8Q84 - chains K and P of the 25 polymer chains in the assembly; structure by electron microscopy, 3.15 A resolution.

Chain K:
Molecule: DASH complex subunit DAD2
Source organism: Saccharomyces cerevisiae
UniProt: P36162 (DAD2_YEAST); residue numbers follow UniProt; this construct covers 1-133
Sequence (133 residues; row label = number of the first residue in the row):
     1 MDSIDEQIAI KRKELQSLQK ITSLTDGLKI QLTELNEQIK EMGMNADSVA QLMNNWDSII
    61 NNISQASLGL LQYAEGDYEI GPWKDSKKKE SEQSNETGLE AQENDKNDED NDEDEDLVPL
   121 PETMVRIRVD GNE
Not modelled in the structure: 88-114
Swiss-Prot annotation at these positions:
  - modified residue: M1 (N-acetylmethionine)

Chain P:
Molecule: DASH complex subunit ASK1
Source organism: Saccharomyces cerevisiae
UniProt: P35734 (ASK1_YEAST); residue numbers follow UniProt; this construct covers 1-292
Sequence (292 residues; each row starts with the number of its first residue):
     1 MDSASKEETL EKLDQEITVN LQKIDSNLSF CFHKITQDII PHVATYSEIC ERIMDSTEWL
    61 GTMFQETGLV NLQANAAAPV GNAPVKSLVS NNVGIFPTSA EEASRQSQTD NGPNEADSAV
   121 HVNRDVHSMF NNDSIDDFHT ANITSTGQIL KLPDSSDEDT GSEAVPSREQ TDLTGEGHGG
   181 ADDEQDESTI QRQSRKRKIS LLLQQQYGSS SSMVPSPIVP NKMRKQLAHE EHINNDGDND
   241 DENSNNIESS PLKQGHHHPK GQADDNNEGP DEEESTKEVP KPGTIIHFST NR
Not modelled in the structure: 1-4, 70-292
Swiss-Prot annotation at these positions:
  - modified residue: S26 (Phosphoserine), S118 (Phosphoserine), S134 (Phosphoserine), T140 (Phosphothreonine), S155 (Phosphoserine), S156 (Phosphoserine), S200 (Phosphoserine), S216 (Phosphoserine), S250 (Phosphoserine)

Chain K / chain P interface:
Contacting residue pairs (47):
  I4(K) - K6(P)
  I8(K) - T9(P)
  I8(K) - L10(P)
  I8(K) - L13(P)  hydrophobic
  K11(K) - L10(P)
  K11(K) - L13(P)
  K11(K) - D14(P)  salt bridge
  R12(K) - L13(P)
  L15(K) - L13(P)  hydrophobic
  L15(K) - E16(P)
  L15(K) - I17(P)  hydrophobic
  L18(K) - I17(P)  hydrophobic
  L18(K) - L21(P)  hydrophobic
  I21(K) - I24(P)  hydrophobic
  T22(K) - N20(P)
  T22(K) - I24(P)
  T22(K) - N27(P)
  T25(K) - N27(P)  hydrogen bond
  T25(K) - L28(P)
  D26(K) - N27(P)
  L28(K) - C31(P)  hydrophobic
  K29(K) - N27(P)
  K29(K) - F30(P)
  K29(K) - C31(P)
  L32(K) - C31(P)  hydrophobic
  L32(K) - I35(P)  hydrophobic
  T33(K) - K34(P)
  L35(K) - I39(P)  hydrophobic
  N36(K) - D38(P)
  N36(K) - I39(P)
  N36(K) - H42(P)
  I39(K) - I39(P)  hydrophobic
  I39(K) - H42(P)
  K40(K) - H42(P)
  M42(K) - Y46(P)  hydrophobic
  G43(K) - Y46(P)
  G43(K) - I49(P)
  A46(K) - Y46(P)  hydrophobic
  A46(K) - I49(P)
  A46(K) - I53(P)
  D47(K) - I49(P)
  V49(K) - I53(P)  hydrophobic
  A50(K) - I49(P)  hydrophobic
  A50(K) - I53(P)  hydrophobic
  M53(K) - S56(P)
  M53(K) - T57(P)
  W56(K) - W59(P)  hydrophobic
Other interface residues (no listed pair), chain K (32 interface residues in all): D5, E14, Q19, N54, D57, I60
Other interface residues (no listed pair), chain P (28 interface residues in all): E7, K23, R52

Overview:
Chain K and chain P form an interface of 32 and 28 residues respectively; the contacts include 1 hydrogen bond
and 1 salt bridge. Among the polar pairs are K11(K)-D14(P) and T25(K)-N27(P).
Here chain K is DASH complex subunit DAD2 and chain P is DASH complex subunit ASK1, both from Saccharomyces
cerevisiae. Entry 8Q84 (Outer kinetochore Dam1 protomer dimer Ndc80-Nuf2 coiled-coil complex) was determined
by electron microscopy together with 8Q85 from the same study.
